1AKV - chain A; structure by X-ray diffraction, 2.00 A resolution.

== Chain A ==
Protein: Flavodoxin
Source organism: Desulfovibrio vulgaris subsp. vulgaris str. Hildenborough
Reference sequence: P00323 (FLAV_DESVH); numbering as in UniProt (aligned over 2-148)
Amino-acid sequence (147 residues; numbered 2 to 148; the number before each row is that of its first residue):
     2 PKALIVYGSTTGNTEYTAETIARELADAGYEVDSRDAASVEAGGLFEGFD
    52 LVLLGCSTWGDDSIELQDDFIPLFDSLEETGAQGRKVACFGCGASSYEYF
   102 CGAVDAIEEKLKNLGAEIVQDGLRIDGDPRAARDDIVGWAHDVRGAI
Sequence notes: engineered mutation A95 (Asp in P00323)
Ligand contacts: FMN (flavin mononucleotide): G9, S10, T11, T12, G13, N14, T15, E16, S58, T59, W60, G61, D62, Q68, C93, G94, A95, Y98, Y100, F101, C102, G128

== Overview ==
Bound to chain A: flavin mononucleotide.
Chain A is Flavodoxin (Desulfovibrio vulgaris subsp. vulgaris str. Hildenborough); the structure, D95A
semiquinone flavodoxin mutant from D. vulgaris, was determined by X-ray diffraction (same publication as 1C7E,
1C7F, 1AKQ and 1AKU).
